Entry 4ZH2 (X-ray diffraction, 4.20 A resolution (low resolution: residue-level contacts below are approximate; hydrogen-bond / salt-bridge calls are withheld)); this record covers chains D and F of the 6 polymer chains in the assembly.

# Chain D
Name: DNA-directed RNA polymerase subunit beta'
Source organism: Escherichia coli (strain K12)
Notes: EC 2.7.7.6
UniProtKB: P0A8T7 (RPOC_ECOLI); residues 1-1407 here = UniProt positions 1-1407
Chain sequence (1407 residues; each row starts with the number of its first residue):
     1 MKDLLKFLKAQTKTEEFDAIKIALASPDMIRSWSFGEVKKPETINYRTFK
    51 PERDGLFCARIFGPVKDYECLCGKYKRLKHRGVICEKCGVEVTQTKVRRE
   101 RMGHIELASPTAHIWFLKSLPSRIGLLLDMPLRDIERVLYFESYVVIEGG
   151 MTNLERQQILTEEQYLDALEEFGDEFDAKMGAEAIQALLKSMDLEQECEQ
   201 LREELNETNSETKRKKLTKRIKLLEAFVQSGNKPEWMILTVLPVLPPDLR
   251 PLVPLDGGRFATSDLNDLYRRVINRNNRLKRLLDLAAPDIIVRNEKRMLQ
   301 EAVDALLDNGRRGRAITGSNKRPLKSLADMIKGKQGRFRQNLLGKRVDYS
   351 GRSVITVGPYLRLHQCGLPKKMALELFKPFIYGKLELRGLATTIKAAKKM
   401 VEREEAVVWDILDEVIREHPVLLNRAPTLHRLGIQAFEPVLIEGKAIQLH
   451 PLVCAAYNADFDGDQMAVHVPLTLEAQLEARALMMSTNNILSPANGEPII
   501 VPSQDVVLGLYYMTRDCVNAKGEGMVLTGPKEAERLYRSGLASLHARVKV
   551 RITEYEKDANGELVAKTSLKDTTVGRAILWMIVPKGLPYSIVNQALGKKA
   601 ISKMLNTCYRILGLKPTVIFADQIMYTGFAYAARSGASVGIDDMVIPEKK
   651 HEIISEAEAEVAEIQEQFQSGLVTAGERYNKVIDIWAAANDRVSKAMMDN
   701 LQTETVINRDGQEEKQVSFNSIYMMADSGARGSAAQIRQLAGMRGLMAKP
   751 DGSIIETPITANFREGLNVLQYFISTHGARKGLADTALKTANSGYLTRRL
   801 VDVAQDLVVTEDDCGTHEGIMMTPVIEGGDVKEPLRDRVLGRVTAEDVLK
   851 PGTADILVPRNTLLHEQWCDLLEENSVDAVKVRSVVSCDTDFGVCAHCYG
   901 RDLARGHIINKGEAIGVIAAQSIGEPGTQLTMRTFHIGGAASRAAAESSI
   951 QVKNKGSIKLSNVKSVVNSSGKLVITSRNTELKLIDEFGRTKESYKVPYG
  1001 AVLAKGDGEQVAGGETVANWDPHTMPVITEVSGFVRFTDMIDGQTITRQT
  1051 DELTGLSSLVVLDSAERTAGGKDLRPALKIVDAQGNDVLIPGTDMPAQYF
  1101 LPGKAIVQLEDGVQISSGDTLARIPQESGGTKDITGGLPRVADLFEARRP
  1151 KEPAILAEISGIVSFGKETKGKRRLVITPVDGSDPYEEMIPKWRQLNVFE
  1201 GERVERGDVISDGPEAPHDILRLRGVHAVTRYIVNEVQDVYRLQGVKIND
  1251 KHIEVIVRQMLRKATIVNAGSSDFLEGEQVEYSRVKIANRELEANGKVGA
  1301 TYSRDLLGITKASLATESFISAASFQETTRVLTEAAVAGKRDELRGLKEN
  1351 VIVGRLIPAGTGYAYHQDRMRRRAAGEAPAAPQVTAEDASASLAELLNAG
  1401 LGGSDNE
Not modelled in the structure: 1-7, 932-1134, 1377-1407
Swiss-Prot annotation at these positions:
  - binding site (Zn(2+)): Cys-70, Cys-72, Cys-85, Cys-88, Cys-814, Cys-888, Cys-895, Cys-898
  - binding site (Mg(2+)): Asp-460, Asp-462, Asp-464
  - modified residue: Lys-983 (N6-acetyllysine)
  - mutagenesis: Gln-504 (Q504P: Resistant to antibiotics salinamide A and B), Asn-690 (N690D: Resistant to antibiotics salinamide A and B), Met-697 (M697V: Resistant to antibiotics salinamide A and B), Ala-735 (A735T: Resistant to antibiotics salinamide A and B), Arg-738 (R738C/H/P/S: Resistant to antibiotics salinamide A and B), Ala-748 (A748E: Resistant to antibiotics salinamide A and B), Pro-758 (P758S/T: Resistant to antibiotics salinamide A and B), Phe-763 (F763C: Resistant to antibiotics salinamide A and B), Ser-775 (S775A: Resistant to antibiotics salinamide A and B), Ala-779 (A779T/V: Resistant to antibiotics salinamide A and B), Arg-780 (R780C: Resistant to antibiotics salinamide A and B), Gly-782 (G782A/C: Resistant to antibiotics salinamide A and B), 1 further mutagenesis entry in UniProt
Ion coordination: Zn2+ site 1: Cys-70, Cys-72, Cys-85, Cys-88; Mg2+ near Asp-460 (its only coordinating residue here); Zn2+ site 2: Cys-814, Cys-888, Cys-895, Cys-898
Ligand contacts: 4OB (N-hydroxy-N'-phenyl-3-(trifluoromethyl)benzenecarboximidamide): Lys-749, Pro-750, Ile-755, Leu-770, Phe-773, Ile-774, His-777
What the authors report for this chain:
  - binding site for 4OB: Pro-750, Ile-755, Leu-770, Phe-773, Ile-774, His-777

# Chain F
Name: RNA polymerase sigma factor RpoD
Source organism: Escherichia coli (strain K12)
UniProtKB: P00579 (RPOD_ECOLI); numbering as in UniProt (aligned over 1-613)
Chain sequence (613 residues; numbered 1 to 613; the number before each row is that of its first residue):
     1 MEQNPQSQLKLLVTRGKEQGYLTYAEVNDHLPEDIVDSDQIEDIIQMIND
    51 MGIQVMEEAPDADDLMLAENTADEDAAEAAAQVLSSVESEIGRTTDPVRM
   101 YMREMGTVELLTREGEIDIAKRIEDGINQVQCSVAEYPEAITYLLEQYDR
   151 VEAEEARLSDLITGFVDPNAEEDLAPTATHVGSELSQEDLDDDEDEDEED
   201 GDDDSADDDNSIDPELAREKFAELRAQYVVTRDTIKAKGRSHATAQEEIL
   251 KLSEVFKQFRLVPKQFDYLVNSMRVMMDRVRTQERLIMKLCVEQCKMPKK
   301 NFITLFTGNETSDTWFNAAIAMNKPWSEKLHDVSEEVHRALQKLQQIEEE
   351 TGLTIEQVKDINRRMSIGEAKARRAKKEMVEANLRLVISIAKKYTNRGLQ
   401 FLDLIQEGNIGLMKAVDKFEYRRGYKFSTYATWWIRQAITRSIADQARTI
   451 RIPVHMIETINKLNRISRQMLQEMGREPTPEELAERMLMPEDKIRKVLKI
   501 AKEPISMETPIGDDEDSHLGDFIEDTTLELPLDSATTESLRAATHDVLAG
   551 LTAREAKVLRMRFGIDMNTDYTLEEVGKQFDVTRERIRQIEAKALRKLRH
   601 PSRSEVLRSFLDD
Not modelled in the structure: 1-4, 57-69, 90-91, 168-212, 237-242, 613
Swiss-Prot annotation at these positions:
  - DNA-binding region: Leu-573 to Ala-592 (H-T-H motif)
  - region: Arg-584 to Arg-599 (Interaction with anti-sigma factors)
  - motif: Asp-403 to Gln-406 (Interaction with polymerase core subunit RpoC)
  - site: Arg-562 (Interaction with anti-sigma factors)
  - mutagenesis: Ala-553 (A553D: Disrupts the interaction with Escherichia phage lambda antitermination protein Q), Arg-596 (R596D/E: 2-fold reduction in activation of class II Crp-dependent promoters)

# Chain D / chain F interface
Contacting residue pairs (101):
  Glu-42(D) / Arg-451(F)
  Thr-43(D) / Thr-449(F)
  Ile-44(D) / Ile-450(F)
  Tyr-46(D) / Arg-451(F)
  Tyr-46(D) / Ile-452(F)
  Tyr-46(D) / Pro-453(F)
  Tyr-46(D) / Met-456(F)
  Tyr-46(D) / Ile-500(F)
  Arg-47(D) / Ile-500(F)
  Arg-77(D) / Thr-569(F)
  Leu-120(D) / Met-47(F)
  Arg-133(D) / Glu-88(F)
  Arg-133(D) / Arg-93(F)
  Tyr-140(D) / Thr-95(F)
  Tyr-140(D) / Met-100(F)
  Glu-142(D) / Met-100(F)
  Glu-142(D) / Arg-103(F)
  Pro-251(D) / Met-507(F)
  Gly-257(D) / Lys-499(F)
  Gly-257(D) / Lys-502(F)
  Arg-259(D) / Lys-502(F)
  Arg-259(D) / Ile-505(F)
  Phe-260(D) / Pro-504(F)
  Phe-260(D) / Ile-505(F)
  Ala-261(D) / Pro-504(F)
  Ala-261(D) / Ile-505(F)
  Thr-262(D) / Ile-505(F)
  Thr-262(D) / Ser-506(F)
  Thr-262(D) / Met-507(F)
  Ser-263(D) / Met-507(F)
  Asp-264(D) / Ser-506(F)
  Asp-264(D) / Glu-508(F)
  Arg-270(D) / Gln-446(F)
  Arg-270(D) / Arg-448(F)
  Arg-270(D) / Thr-449(F)
  Arg-271(D) / Gln-400(F)
  Asn-274(D) / Gln-446(F)
  Arg-275(D) / Gln-400(F)
  Arg-275(D) / Asp-403(F)
  Arg-278(D) / Asp-403(F)
  Arg-278(D) / Gln-406(F)
  Arg-278(D) / Glu-407(F)
  Arg-278(D) / Ile-410(F)
  Arg-278(D) / Gln-446(F)
  Arg-281(D) / Glu-407(F)
  Arg-281(D) / Ile-410(F)
  Leu-282(D) / Gln-406(F)
  Leu-282(D) / Ile-410(F)
  Leu-282(D) / Met-413(F)
  Leu-285(D) / Met-413(F)
  Ala-286(D) / Lys-377(F)
  Ala-287(D) / Met-413(F)
  Pro-288(D) / Glu-381(F)
  Ile-290(D) / Tyr-101(F)
  Ile-290(D) / Glu-104(F)
  Ile-290(D) / Glu-381(F)
  Ile-290(D) / Leu-384(F)
  Ile-291(D) / Val-380(F)
  Ile-291(D) / Gln-406(F)
  Ile-291(D) / Asn-409(F)
  Arg-293(D) / Glu-104(F)
  Asn-294(D) / Pro-97(F)
  Asn-294(D) / Tyr-101(F)
  Asn-294(D) / Leu-402(F)
  Asn-294(D) / Ile-405(F)
  Asn-294(D) / Gln-406(F)
  Glu-295(D) / Gln-406(F)
  Arg-297(D) / Pro-97(F)
  Arg-297(D) / Met-100(F)
  Arg-297(D) / Tyr-101(F)
  Arg-297(D) / Glu-104(F)
  Met-298(D) / Leu-402(F)
  Met-298(D) / Asp-403(F)
  Met-298(D) / Gln-406(F)
  Glu-301(D) / Pro-97(F)
  Arg-312(D) / Asp-39(F)
  Arg-322(D) / Pro-510(F)
  Lys-325(D) / Glu-508(F)
  Lys-334(D) / Asp-516(F)
  Gln-335(D) / Glu-515(F)
  Gln-335(D) / Asp-516(F)
  Tyr-382(D) / Leu-532(F)
  Thr-392(D) / Val-606(F)
  Thr-393(D) / Ser-539(F)
  Thr-393(D) / Phe-610(F)
  Ile-394(D) / Ala-535(F)
  Ile-394(D) / Thr-536(F)
  Ile-394(D) / Ser-539(F)
  Lys-395(D) / Asp-533(F)
  Lys-395(D) / Thr-536(F)
  Lys-395(D) / Phe-610(F)
  Lys-395(D) / Asp-612(F)
  Lys-398(D) / Leu-532(F)
  Lys-399(D) / Ser-609(F)
  Lys-399(D) / Leu-611(F)
  Lys-399(D) / Asp-612(F)
  Glu-1146(D) / Asn-70(F)
  Thr-1310(D) / Asn-70(F)
  Lys-1311(D) / Thr-71(F)
  Lys-1311(D) / Ala-72(F)
  Lys-1311(D) / Asp-73(F)
Interface residues without a listed pair, chain D (62 interface residues in all): Phe-49, Lys-79, Leu-132, Glu-136, Val-253, Leu-255, Gly-258, Gly-310, Asn-320, Ala-396
Interface residues without a listed pair, chain F (68 interface residues in all): Val-87, Thr-94, Met-105, Arg-373, Ala-447, Leu-519, Ile-523, Gly-564, Met-567, Asn-568, Glu-605

# In short
The interface between chain D and chain F involves 62 residues on one side and 68 on the other. Ligands of
chain D: compound 4OB. Curated annotation (UniProt) lists 8 Zn2+-binding residues, 3 Mg2+-binding residues and
13 mutagenesis sites on chain D. From the paper: a binding site for 4OB at Pro-750(D), Ile-755(D) and
Leu-770(D) among others.
Here chain D is DNA-directed RNA polymerase subunit beta' and chain F is RNA polymerase sigma factor RpoD,
both from Escherichia coli (strain K12). Entry 4ZH2 (Crystal structure of Escherichia coli RNA polymerase in
complex with CBR703) was determined by X-ray diffraction, deposited together with 4ZH3 and 4ZH4.
